Entry 5VL9 (X-ray diffraction, 2.16 A resolution); this record covers chains A and H of the 6 polymer chains in the assembly.

Chain A:
Molecule: Regulatory protein TetR
From: Enterobacter lignolyticus
UniProt: E3G817 (E3G817_ENTLS); residues 1-192 here = UniProt positions 1-192
Sequence (192 residues; each row starts with the number of its first residue):
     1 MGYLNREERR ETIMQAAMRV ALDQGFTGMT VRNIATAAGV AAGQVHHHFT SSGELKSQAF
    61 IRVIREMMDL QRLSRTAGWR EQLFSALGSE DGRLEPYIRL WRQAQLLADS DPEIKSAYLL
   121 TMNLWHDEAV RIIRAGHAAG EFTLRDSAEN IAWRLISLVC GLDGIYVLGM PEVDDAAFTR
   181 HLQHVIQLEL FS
Disordered / not traced: 1
Modified positions: Mse-1 (selenomethionine); Mse-14, Mse-18, Mse-29, Mse-67, Mse-68, Mse-122, Mse-170 (selenomethionine; parent Met)
Residues lining bound ligands:
  - hexane-1,6-diol (HEZ), molecule 1: Mse-67, Mse-68, Gln-71, Ser-85, Ala-86, Leu-87, Gly-88, Ser-89, Leu-94, Ile-98, Trp-101, Trp-125
  - hexane-1,6-diol (HEZ), molecule 2: Ile-98, Trp-101, Arg-102, Gln-105, Tyr-118, Mse-122, Trp-125, Val-159, Cys-160, Asp-163, Phe-178
Reported in the primary citation:
  - binding site for the 14-nt DNA strand: Tyr-3, Arg-32, His-47
  - specificity-determining residues: Tyr-3
  - mutagenesis - R32A, H47A: abolished binding to the 14-nt DNA strand
  - mutagenesis - Y3A: decreased binding to the 14-nt DNA strand

Chain H:
Molecule: 14-nt DNA strand
Sequence (14 nucleotides; each row starts with the number of its first residue):
     1 GAAAGTTGGA CATA

Interface between chain A and chain H:
Residue-residue contacts (16):
  Gly-2(A) with DT6(H), phosphate contact
  Tyr-3(A) with DG5(H), hydrogen bond to the base; DT6(H), sugar contact
  Leu-4(A) with DG5(H), phosphate contact; DT6(H), hydrogen bond to the phosphate
  Asn-5(A) with DG5(H), phosphate contact
  Arg-6(A) with DG5(H), hydrogen bond to the phosphate
  Arg-9(A) with DT6(H), salt bridge to the phosphate
  Arg-32(A) with DA10(H), base contact
  Val-40(A) with DT7(H), phosphate contact
  Ala-41(A) with DT7(H), hydrogen bond to the phosphate
  Gly-43(A) with DG8(H), base contact
  Gln-44(A) with DT6(H), hydrogen bond to the phosphate; DT7(H), base contact
  His-47(A) with DT6(H), base contact; DT7(H), hydrogen bond to the base
Also at the interface, not in a pair above, chain A (13 interface residues in all): His-48
Also at the interface, not in a pair above, chain H (7 interface residues in all): DA4, DG9

In short:
13 residues of chain A face 7 of chain H across their interface; the contacts include 6 hydrogen bonds and 1
salt bridge. Polar contacts include Tyr-3(A)/DG5(H), His-47(A)/DT7(H) and Leu-4(A)/DT6(H). The paper reports a
binding site for the 14-nt DNA strand at Tyr-3(A), Arg-32(A) and His-47(A); R32A and H47A of chain A abolish
binding to the 14-nt DNA strand.
Chain A is Regulatory protein TetR (Enterobacter lignolyticus) and chain H is a 14-nt DNA strand; the
structure, Crystal structure of EilR in complex with eilO DNA element, was determined by X-ray diffraction
(same publication as 5VLM).
